PDB entry 5FYJ | X-ray diffraction, 3.11 A resolution | chains B and D of the 8 polymer chains in the assembly

# Chain B
Molecule: GP41 env ectodomain
From: Human immunodeficiency virus 1
Notes: fragment: gp41 env ectodomain, residues 510-663
UniProtKB: C6ZIG9 (C6ZIG9_9HIV1); residues 512-665 here correspond to UniProt positions 510-663 (UniProt number = residue number - 2)
Chain sequence (161 residues; each row starts with the number of its first residue):
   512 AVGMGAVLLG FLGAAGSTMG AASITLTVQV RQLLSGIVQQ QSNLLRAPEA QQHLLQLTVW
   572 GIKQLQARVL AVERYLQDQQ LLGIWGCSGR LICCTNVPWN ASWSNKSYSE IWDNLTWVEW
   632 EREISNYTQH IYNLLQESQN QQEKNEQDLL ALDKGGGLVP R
Not modelled in the structure: 666-672
Construct notes: engineered mutation Pro-559 (Ile557 in C6ZIG9), Cys-605 (Thr603 in C6ZIG9); expression tag (666-672)
Cystine bridges: Cys-598/Cys-604
Covalently attached groups: N-acetylglucosamine (NAG) linked to Asn-611, Asn-616, Asn-625, Asn-637

# Chain D
Molecule: 35O22
From: Homo sapiens
Notes: fragment: 35o22 antibody fab heavy chain
Chain sequence (243 residues; numbered 1 to 225 plus 18 insertion-coded residues; the number before each row is that of its first residue; a row labelled like 72A-72H holds insertion residues (72A, then the next letters in order)):
     1 QGQLVQSGAE LKKPGASVKI SCKTSGYRFN FYHINWIRQT AGRGPEWMGW IS
   52A P
    53 YSGDKNLAPA FQDRVIMTTD
72A-72H TEVPVTSF
    73 TSTGAAYMEI
82A-82C RNL
    83 KFDDTGTYFC AKGLLRDG
100A-100F SSTWLP
   101 YLWGQGTLLT VSSASTKGPS VFPLAPSSKS TSGGTAALGC LVKDYFPEPV TVSWNSGALT
   161 SGVHTFPAVL QSSGLYSLSS VVTVPSSSLG TQTYICNVNH KPSNTKVDKR VEPKSCDKGL
   221 EVLFQ
Cystine bridges: Cys-22/Cys-92, Cys-140/Cys-196

# Chain B / chain D interface
Pairs across the interface (12; chain B residue first):
  Gly-527(B) with Arg-98(D), hydrogen bond (backbone-side chain)
  Ser-620(B) with Leu-97(D)
  Asp-624(B) with Leu-97(D); Arg-98(D), hydrogen bond (backbone-backbone); Asp-99(D), hydrogen bond (backbone-backbone)
  Asn-625(B) with Tyr-32(D), hydrogen bond; Leu-97(D); Arg-98(D)
  Thr-627(B) with Phe-72H(D); Arg-98(D)
  Glu-630(B) with Phe-72H(D)
  Arg-633(B) with Phe-72H(D)
Also at the interface, not in a pair above, chain B (10 interface residues in all): Ser-528, Thr-529, Val-629
Also at the interface, not in a pair above, chain D (8 interface residues in all): Phe-31, Ser-72G, Leu-96

# In short
Chain B and chain D form an interface of 10 and 8 residues respectively, with 4 hydrogen bonds. Polar contacts
include Gly-527(B)/Arg-98(D), Asn-625(B)/Tyr-32(D) and Asp-624(B)/Arg-98(D). N-acetylglucosamine is covalently
linked to Asn-611(B), Asn-616(B), Asn-625(B) and Asn-637(B).
Here chain B is GP41 env ectodomain (Human immunodeficiency virus 1) and chain D is 35O22 (Homo sapiens).
Entry 5FYJ (Crystal Structure at 3.4 A Resolution of Fully Glycosylated HIV-1 Clade G X1193.c1 SOSIP.664
Prefusion Env ...) was determined by X-ray diffraction, deposited together with 5FYK and 5FYL.
